PDB entry 4XB6 | X-ray diffraction, 1.70 A resolution | chains B and D of the 8 polymer chains in the assembly

Chain B:
Protein: Alpha-D-ribose 1-methylphosphonate 5-triphosphate synthase subunit PhnH
Organism: Escherichia coli str. K-12 substr. MG1655
Notes: EC 2.7.8.37
Reference sequence: P16686 (PHNH_ECOLI); numbering as in UniProt (aligned over 1-194)
Chain sequence (194 residues; numbered 1 to 194; the number before each row is that of its first residue):
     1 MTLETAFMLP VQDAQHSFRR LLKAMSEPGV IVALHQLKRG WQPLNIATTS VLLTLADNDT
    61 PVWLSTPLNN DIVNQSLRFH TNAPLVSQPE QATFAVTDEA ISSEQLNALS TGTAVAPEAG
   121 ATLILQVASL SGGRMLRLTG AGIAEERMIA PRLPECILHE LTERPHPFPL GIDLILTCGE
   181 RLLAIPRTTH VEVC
Differences from the reference sequence: engineered mutation Arg152 (Gln in P16686)
Modified positions: Cys156 (s,S-(2-hydroxyethyl)thiocysteine; CME); Cys178 (s,S-(2-hydroxyethyl)thiocysteine; CME)

Chain D:
Protein: Alpha-D-ribose 1-methylphosphonate 5-phosphate C-P lyase
Organism: Escherichia coli str. K-12 substr. MG1655
Notes: EC 4.7.1.1
Reference sequence: P16688 (PHNJ_ECOLI); residues 1-281 here = UniProt positions 1-281
Chain sequence (281 residues; numbered 1 to 281; the number before each row is that of its first residue):
     1 MANLSGYNFA YLDEQTKRMI RRAILKAVAI PGYQVPFGGR EMPMPYGWGT GGIQLTASVI
    61 GESDVLKVID QGADDTTNAV SIRNFFKRVT GVNTTERTDD ATVIQTRHRI PETPLTEDQI
   121 IIFQVPIPEP LRFIEPRETE TRTMHALEEY GVMQVKLYED IARFGHIATT YAYPVKVNGR
   181 YVMDPSPIPK FDNPKMDMMP ALQLFGAGRE KRIYAVPPFT RVESLDFDDH PFTVQQWDEP
   241 CAICGSTHSY LDEVVLDDAG NRMFVCSDTD YCRQQSEAKN Q
Disordered / not traced: 1, 279-281
Curated features (UniProtKB/Swiss-Prot):
  - natural variant: Val103 (V103L: In strain: B)
Ion coordination: Zn2+: Cys241, Cys244, Cys266, Cys272
From the paper describing this entry:
  - Zn2+ coordination: Cys241, Cys244, Cys266, Cys272
  - mutagenesis - H108A, C272A: abolished growth in response to phosphonate

How chain B and chain D interact:
Residue-residue contacts (69; chain B residue first):
  Val11(B) - Glu14(D)
  Ala14(B) - Arg21(D)
  Gln15(B) - Arg21(D)
  Gln15(B) - Val59(D)  hydrogen bond (side chain-backbone)
  Gln15(B) - Ile60(D)
  Gln15(B) - Gly61(D)
  Phe18(B) - Arg21(D)
  Phe18(B) - Ile24(D)  hydrophobic
  Phe18(B) - Leu25(D)  hydrophobic
  Arg19(B) - Val59(D)  hydrogen bond (side chain-backbone)
  Arg19(B) - Asp64(D)  salt bridge
  Arg19(B) - Ile120(D)
  Leu21(B) - Leu25(D)  hydrophobic
  Leu22(B) - Ile24(D)  hydrophobic
  Leu22(B) - Leu25(D)  hydrophobic
  Leu22(B) - Val28(D)  hydrophobic
  Leu22(B) - Leu202(D)  hydrophobic
  Lys23(B) - Glu117(D)  salt bridge
  Lys23(B) - Asp118(D)  salt bridge
  Met25(B) - Val28(D)
  Ser26(B) - Val28(D)
  Ser26(B) - Pro217(D)
  Ser26(B) - Pro218(D)
  Glu27(B) - Pro218(D)
  Thr54(B) - Arg18(D)
  Leu55(B) - Arg18(D)
  Leu55(B) - Arg22(D)  hydrogen bond (backbone-side chain)
  Leu55(B) - Leu25(D)  hydrophobic
  Ala56(B) - Arg18(D)
  Asp57(B) - Arg18(D)  salt bridge
  Asp57(B) - Arg22(D)  salt bridge
  Asp59(B) - Gln15(D)
  Asp59(B) - Arg22(D)
  Thr60(B) - Arg22(D)
  Phe94(B) - Arg22(D)
  Ala114(B) - Ala146(D)
  Val115(B) - Tyr33(D)  hydrogen bond (backbone-side chain)
  Val115(B) - Arg142(D)
  Val115(B) - Ala146(D)  hydrophobic
  Ala116(B) - Tyr33(D)
  Pro117(B) - Ile30(D)
  Pro117(B) - Tyr33(D)
  Pro117(B) - Tyr181(D)
  Glu118(B) - Lys26(D)  hydrogen bond (backbone-side chain)
  Glu118(B) - Ile30(D)
  Glu118(B) - Tyr33(D)  hydrogen bond
  Glu118(B) - Pro36(D)
  Gly120(B) - Lys26(D)  hydrogen bond (backbone-side chain)
  Thr122(B) - Lys26(D)
  Gly140(B) - Phe219(D)
  Ala141(B) - Asn178(D)
  Ala141(B) - Phe219(D)
  Ala141(B) - Thr220(D)
  Gly142(B) - Pro218(D)  hydrogen bond (backbone-backbone)
  Gly142(B) - Phe219(D)  hydrogen bond (backbone-backbone)
  Gly142(B) - Thr220(D)
  Ile143(B) - Phe219(D)
  Ala144(B) - Met198(D)
  Ala144(B) - Phe219(D)
  Phe168(B) - Ile30(D)  hydrophobic
  Phe168(B) - Arg180(D)
  Phe168(B) - Tyr181(D)  hydrophobic
  Pro169(B) - Tyr181(D)
  Asp173(B) - Ala29(D)
  Pro186(B) - Ala29(D)  hydrophobic
  Arg187(B) - Ala29(D)
  Arg187(B) - Ile30(D)
  Thr188(B) - Ala29(D)
  Thr188(B) - Pro31(D)
Also at the interface, not in a pair above, chain B (37 interface residues in all): Ala121
Also at the interface, not in a pair above, chain D (38 interface residues in all): Asn8, Phe9, Lys17, Val35, Ser58, Thr143

Summary:
The interface between chain B and chain D involves 37 residues on one side and 38 on the other, with 9
hydrogen bonds and 5 salt bridges. Polar contacts include Arg19(B)-Asp64(D), Lys23(B)-Glu117(D) and
Lys23(B)-Asp118(D). The paper reports that H108A and C272A of chain D abolish growth in response to
phosphonate; Zn2+ coordination by Cys241(D), Cys244(D) and Cys266(D) among others.
Here chain B is Alpha-D-ribose 1-methylphosphonate 5-triphosphate synthase subunit PhnH and chain D is
Alpha-D-ribose 1-methylphosphonate 5-phosphate C-P lyase, both from Escherichia coli str. K-12 substr. MG1655.
Entry 4XB6 (Structure of the E. coli C-P lyase core complex) was determined by X-ray diffraction.
